Entry 7D8I (X-ray diffraction, 1.62 A resolution); this record covers chain A.

Chain A:
Name: UPF0374 protein SA1684
Organism: Staphylococcus aureus subsp. aureus N315
UniProtKB: Q7A4T2 (Y1684_STAAN); numbering as in UniProt (aligned over 1-180)
Amino-acid sequence (180 residues; each row starts with the number of its first residue):
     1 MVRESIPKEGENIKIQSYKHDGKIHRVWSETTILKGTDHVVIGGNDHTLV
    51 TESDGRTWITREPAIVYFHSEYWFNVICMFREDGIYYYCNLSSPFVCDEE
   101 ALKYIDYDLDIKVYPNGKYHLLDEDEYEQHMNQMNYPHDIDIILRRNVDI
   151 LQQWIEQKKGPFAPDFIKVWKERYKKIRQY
Not modelled in the structure: 1-4, 179-180
UniProt features mapped onto this chain:
  - active site: Arg26 (Proton donor)
  - binding site (GTP): His25, Arg26, Asn45, Tyr88
  - binding site (Mg(2+)): Asn90, Asp106, Asp108, Asp110, Asp123, Glu126
  - mutagenesis: Asn45 (N45A: Loss of activity with GTP. Increases the specificity to ATP), Trp58 (W58A: Decreases catalytic efficiency with GDP and ADP as substrate), Tyr88 (Y88A: Strong decrease in catalytic efficiency with GTP, GDP and ADP as substrate. Small decrease in catalytic efficiency with ATP as substrate), Asn90 (N90A: Loss of activity), Asp106 (D106A: Loss of activity), Asp108 (D108A: Loss of activity), Asp110 (D110A: Loss of activity), Asp123 (D123A: Loss of activity), Glu126 (E126A: Strong decrease in activity)
Metal / ion sites: Ca2+ site 1: Asn90, Asp106, Asp110 (together with ATP-gamma-S); Ca2+ site 2: Asp108, Asp110, Asp123, Glu126 (together with ATP-gamma-S)
Small-molecule neighbours: ATP-gamma-S (AGS; phosphothiophosphoric acid-adenylate ester): Ile15, His25, Arg26, Trp28, Asn45, Trp58, Thr60, Ala64, Val66, Ile77, Met79, Arg81, Tyr88, Asn90, Asp106, Asp110, Asp123, Glu126

Summary:
Ligands of chain A: ATP-gamma-S. The Ca2+ site 1 is built by Asn90, Asp106 and Asp110. Asp108, Asp110, Asp123
and Glu126 coordinate Ca2+ site 2. UniProt lists active-site residue Arg26, 4 GTP-binding residues, 6
Mg2+-binding residues and 9 mutagenesis sites.
Chain A is UPF0374 protein SA1684 (Staphylococcus aureus subsp. aureus N315); the structure, Crystal structure
of nucleoside phosphatase Sa1684 complex with ATP analogue from staphylococus aureus, was determined by X-ray
diffraction (same publication as 7D8G, 7D8L and 7D8Q).
